Entry 1HWJ (X-ray diffraction, 2.26 A resolution); this record covers chains A and C of the 4 polymer chains in the assembly.

Chain A (and C):
Molecule: Hmg-CoA reductase
Organism: Homo sapiens
Notes: EC 1.1.1.34; fragment: catalytic portion; chain C of this document is another copy of the same molecule, construct and numbering; everything in this record applies to it too
Reference sequence: P04035 (HMDH_HUMAN); residue numbers follow UniProt; this construct covers 426-888
Amino-acid sequence (467 residues; each row starts with the number of its first residue):
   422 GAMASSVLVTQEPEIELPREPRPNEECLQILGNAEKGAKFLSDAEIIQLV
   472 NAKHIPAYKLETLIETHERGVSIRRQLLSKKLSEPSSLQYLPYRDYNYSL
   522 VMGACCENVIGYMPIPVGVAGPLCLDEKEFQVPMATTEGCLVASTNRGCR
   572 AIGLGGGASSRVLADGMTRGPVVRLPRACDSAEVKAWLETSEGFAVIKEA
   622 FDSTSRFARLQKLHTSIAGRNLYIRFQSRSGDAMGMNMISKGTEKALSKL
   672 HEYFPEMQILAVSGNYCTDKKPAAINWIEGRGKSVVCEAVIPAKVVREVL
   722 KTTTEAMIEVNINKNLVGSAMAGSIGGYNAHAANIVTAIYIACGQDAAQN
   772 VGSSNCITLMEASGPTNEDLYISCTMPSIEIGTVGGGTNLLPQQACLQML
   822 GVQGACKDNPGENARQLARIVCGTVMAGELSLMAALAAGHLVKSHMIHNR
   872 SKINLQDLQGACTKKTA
Not modelled in the structure: 422-441, 452-461, 862-888 (chain C: 422-441, 451-461, 861-888)
Sequence notes: insertion (422-425); engineered mutation Ile485 (Met in P04035)
Ligand contacts:
  - cerivastatin (116; 7-[4-(4-fluoro-phenyl)-5-hydroxymethyl-2,6-diisopropyl-pyridin-3-yl]-3,5-dihydroxy-heptanoic acid), molecule 1: Glu559, Gly560, Cys561, Leu562, Ser565, Lys735, Ala751, His752, Asn755, Ser852, Leu853, Ala856, Leu857
  - cerivastatin (116), molecule 2: Arg590, Ser661, Val683, Ser684, Asn686, Cys688, Asp690, Lys691, Lys692
  - ADP (adenosine-5'-diphosphate), molecule 1: Tyr479, Glu528, Asn529
  - ADP, molecule 2: Ala564, Asn567, Arg568, Arg571, Lys722

Interface between chain A and chain C:
Pairs across the interface - 21 pairs, chain A then chain C:
  Trp698(A) with Ala741(C), hydrogen bond (side chain-backbone); Met742(C)
  Ile699(A) with Met742(C); Ala743(C)
  Glu730(A) with Glu782(C)
  Ile733(A) with Ile733(C), hydrophobic
  Leu737(A) with Val738(C), hydrophobic
  Val738(A) with Leu737(C), hydrophobic; Leu780(C), hydrophobic
  Ala741(A) with Trp698(C), hydrogen bond (backbone-side chain); Tyr749(C)
  Met742(A) with Trp698(C); Ile699(C)
  Ala743(A) with Ile699(C)
  Gly744(A) with Ile746(C)
  Ile746(A) with Gly744(C); Ile746(C), hydrophobic
  Tyr749(A) with Ala741(C); Tyr749(C), hydrogen bond
  Leu780(A) with Val738(C), hydrophobic
  Glu782(A) with Glu730(C)
Interface residues without a listed pair, chain A (16 interface residues in all): Ser745, Ile778
Interface residues without a listed pair, chain C (16 interface residues in all): Ser745, Ile778

In short:
Chain A and chain C each contribute 16 residues to their interface, with 3 hydrogen bonds. Among the polar
pairs are Trp698(A)-Ala741(C) and Tyr749(A)-Tyr749(C). Ligands of chain A: ADP and cerivastatin.
Both chains are Hmg-CoA reductase (Homo sapiens). Entry 1HWJ (Complex of the catalytic portion of human
hmg-CoA reductase with cerivastatin) was determined by X-ray diffraction, deposited together with 1HW8, 1HW9,
1HWI, 1HWK and 1HWL.
